Entry 8U48 (X-ray diffraction, 1.90 A resolution); this record covers chains A and B.

== Chain A (and B) ==
Molecule: Endo-beta-N-acetylglucosaminidase
Organism: Bacteroides thetaiotaomicron VPI-5482
Notes: chain B of this document is another copy of the same molecule, construct and numbering; everything in this record applies to it too
UniProtKB: Q8A889 (Q8A889_BACTN); residue numbers follow UniProt; this construct covers 25-79, 81-201, 203-225, 227-306
Sequence (282 residues; each row starts with the number of its first residue; note: 3 numbers in that range are skipped by the numbering (no residue carries them; nothing is unmodelled there)):
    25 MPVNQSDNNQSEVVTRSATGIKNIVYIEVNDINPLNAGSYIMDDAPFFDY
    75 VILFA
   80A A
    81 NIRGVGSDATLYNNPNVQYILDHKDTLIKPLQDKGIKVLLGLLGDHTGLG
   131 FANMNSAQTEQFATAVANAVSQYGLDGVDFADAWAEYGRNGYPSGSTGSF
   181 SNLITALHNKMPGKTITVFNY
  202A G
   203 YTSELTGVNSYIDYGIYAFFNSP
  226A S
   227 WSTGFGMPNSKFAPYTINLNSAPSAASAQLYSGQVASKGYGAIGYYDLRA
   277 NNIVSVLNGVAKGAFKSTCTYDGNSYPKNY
Not modelled in the structure: 25-42
Construct notes: engineered mutation Ala161 (Asp in Q8A889), Ala163 (Glu in Q8A889)
Reported in the primary citation:
  - binding site for alpha-D-mannopyranose: Asn54, Asp55, Asn81, Asn94, His126, Glu166, Arg169
  - binding site for N-acetylglucosamine: Phe222
  - binding site for beta-D-mannopyranose: Glu52
  - mutagenesis - N81A, N94A, R169A: decreased catalytic activity
  - mutagenesis - E52A, H126A, E166A: decreased catalytic activity on IgG
  - mutagenesis - E52A/H126A: abolished catalytic activity

== Chain A / chain B interface ==
Contacting residue pairs (13):
  Thr208(A) with Asn189(B)
  Asn211(A) with Thr185(B); Asn189(B)
  Ser212(A) with Asn182(B)
  Tyr213(A) with Ser136(B), hydrogen bond
  Gly232(A) with Thr185(B); Asn189(B), hydrogen bond (backbone-side chain); Tyr213(B), hydrogen bond (backbone-side chain)
  Met233(A) with Tyr213(B), hydrogen bond (backbone-side chain)
  Pro234(A) with Gly209(B); Tyr213(B)
  Asn235(A) with Ser212(B)
  Ser236(A) with Gly209(B), hydrogen bond (side chain-backbone)
Other interface residues (no listed pair), chain B (8 interface residues in all): Val210

== Summary ==
9 residues of chain A and 8 residues of chain B are in contact, with 5 hydrogen bonds. Among the polar pairs
are Tyr213(A)-Ser136(B), Gly232(A)-Asn189(B) and Gly232(A)-Tyr213(B). The paper reports a binding site for
alpha-D-mannopyranose at Asn54(A), Asp55(A) and Asn81(A) among others; N81A, N94A and R169A of chain A reduce
catalytic activity; 7 substitutions were tested in all.
Both chains are Endo-beta-N-acetylglucosaminidase (Bacteroides thetaiotaomicron VPI-5482). Entry 8U48 (Crystal
structure of Bacteroides thetaiotamicron BT1285 D161A-E163A inactive Endoglycosidase in complex with
high-mannose N-glycan (Man9GlcNAc2) substrate) was determined by X-ray diffraction together with 8U46, 8U47,
8U9F, 8W01 and 8W04 from the same study.
